PDB entry 3AZE | X-ray diffraction, 3.00 A resolution | chains D and I of the 10 polymer chains in the assembly

[Chain D]
Name: Histone H2B type 1-J
Source organism: Homo sapiens
Reference sequence: P06899 (H2B1J_HUMAN); residues 0-125 here correspond to UniProt positions 1-126 (UniProt number = residue number + 1)
Chain sequence (129 residues; each row starts with the number of its first residue; numbers below 1 keep their minus sign (Gly-3 is residue -3)):
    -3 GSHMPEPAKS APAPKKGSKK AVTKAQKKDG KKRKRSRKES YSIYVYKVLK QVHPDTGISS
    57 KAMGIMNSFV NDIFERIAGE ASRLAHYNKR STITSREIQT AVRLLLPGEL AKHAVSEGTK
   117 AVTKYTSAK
Disordered / not traced: -3 to 30, 125
Differences from the reference sequence: expression tag (-3 to -1)
Ion coordination: Mn2+ near Val48 (its only coordinating residue here)

[Chain I]
Molecule: 146-nt DNA strand
Sequence (146 nucleotides; row label = number of the first residue in the row):
     1 ATCAATATCC ACCTGCAGAT TCTACCAAAA GTGTATTTGG AAACTGCTCC ATCAAAAGGC
    61 ATGTTCAGCT GAATTCAGCT GAACATGCCT TTTGATGGAG CAGTTTCCAA ATACACTTTT
   121 GGTAGAATCT GCAGGTGGAT ATTGAT
Ion coordination: Mn2+ site 1 near DG100 (its only coordinating residue here); Mn2+ site 2 near DC114 (its only coordinating residue here); Mn2+ site 3 near DG121 (its only coordinating residue here); Mn2+ site 4 near DA133 (its only coordinating residue here)

[Interface between chain D and chain I]
Contacting residue pairs - 15 pairs, chain D then chain I:
  Arg31(D) - DG103(I)  hydrogen bond to the phosphate
  Arg31(D) - DT104(I)  salt bridge to the phosphate
  Ser32(D) - DG103(I)  hydrogen bond to the phosphate
  Arg33(D) - DA28(I)  salt bridge to the phosphate
  Glu35(D) - DA29(I)  phosphate contact
  Tyr42(D) - DT20(I)  sugar contact
  Gly53(D) - DT20(I)  phosphate contact
  Ile54(D) - DT20(I)  hydrogen bond to the phosphate
  Ser55(D) - DA19(I)  phosphate contact
  Ser56(D) - DA19(I)  hydrogen bond to the phosphate
  Arg86(D) - DG39(I)  hydrogen bond to the phosphate
  Arg86(D) - DG40(I)  salt bridge to the phosphate
  Ser87(D) - DT38(I)  hydrogen bond to the phosphate
  Ser87(D) - DG39(I)  hydrogen bond to the phosphate
  Thr88(D) - DG39(I)  hydrogen bond to the phosphate
Also at the interface, not in a pair above, chain D (13 interface residues in all): Lys57
Also at the interface, not in a pair above, chain I (13 interface residues in all): DG18, DT21, DA27, DA102

[In short]
The chain D/chain I interface involves 13 residues from each chain, with 8 hydrogen bonds and 3 salt bridges.
Among the polar pairs are Arg31(D)-DG103(I), Ser32(D)-DG103(I) and Ile54(D)-DT20(I).
Chain D is Histone H2B type 1-J (Homo sapiens) and chain I is a 146-nt DNA strand; the structure, Crystal
Structure of Human Nucleosome Core Particle Containing H3K64Q mutation, was determined by X-ray diffraction,
deposited together with 3AYW, 3AZF, 3AZG, 3AZH, 3AZJ, 3AZK and 3 further entries.
